8I4T - chains A and X of the 24 polymer chains in the assembly; structure by electron microscopy, 5.20 A resolution (low resolution: residue-level contacts below are approximate; hydrogen-bond / salt-bridge calls are withheld).

== Chain A (and X) ==
Protein: Envelopment polyprotein
From: Severe fever with thrombocytopenia syndrome virus
Notes: chain X of this document is another copy of the same molecule, construct and numbering; everything in this record applies to it too
Reference sequence: A0A4D6J0G9 (A0A4D6J0G9_SFTS); residues 1-560 here = UniProt positions 1-560
Chain sequence (560 residues; row label = number of the first residue in the row):
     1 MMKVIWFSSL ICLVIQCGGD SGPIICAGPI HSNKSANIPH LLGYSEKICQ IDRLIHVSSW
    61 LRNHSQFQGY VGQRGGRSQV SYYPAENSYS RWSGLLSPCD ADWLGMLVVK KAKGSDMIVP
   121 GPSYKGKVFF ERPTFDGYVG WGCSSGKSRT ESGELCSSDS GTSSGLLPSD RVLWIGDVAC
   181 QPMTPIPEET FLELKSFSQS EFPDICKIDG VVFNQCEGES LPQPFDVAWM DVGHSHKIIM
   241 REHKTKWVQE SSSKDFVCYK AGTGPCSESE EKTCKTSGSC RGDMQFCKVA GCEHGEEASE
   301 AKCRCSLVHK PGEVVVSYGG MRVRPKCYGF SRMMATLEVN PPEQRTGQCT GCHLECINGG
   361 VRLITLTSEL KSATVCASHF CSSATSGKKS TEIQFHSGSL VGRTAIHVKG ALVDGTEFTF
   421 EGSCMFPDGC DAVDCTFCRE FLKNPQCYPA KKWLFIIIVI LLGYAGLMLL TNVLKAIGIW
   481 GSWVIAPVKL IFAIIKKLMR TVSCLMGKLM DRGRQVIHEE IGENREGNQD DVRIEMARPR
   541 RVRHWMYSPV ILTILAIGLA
Not modelled in the structure: 1-20, 479-480, 522-560 (chain X: 1-20, 477-479, 522-560)
Disulfides: Cys143-Cys156, Cys180-Cys327, Cys206-Cys216, Cys258-Cys305, Cys266-Cys303, Cys274-Cys280, Cys287-Cys292
Covalently attached groups: N-acetylglucosamine (NAG) linked to Asn33, Asn63
Reported in the primary citation:
  - higher-order assembly contacts with a neighbouring Envelopment polyprotein: Glu193

== Chain A / chain X interface ==
Pairs across the interface (30):
  Met117(A) - Glu293(X)
  Met117(A) - His294(X)
  Ile118(A) - His294(X)
  Ile118(A) - Glu296(X)
  Pro120(A) - His294(X)
  Phe130(A) - Glu296(X)
  Trp141(A) - Glu296(X)
  Arg149(A) - Glu296(X)
  Glu151(A) - Arg281(X)
  Ser152(A) - Arg281(X)
  Gly153(A) - Glu296(X)
  Glu154(A) - Glu296(X)
  Glu154(A) - Glu297(X)
  Glu154(A) - Lys302(X)
  Leu155(A) - Ser299(X)
  Leu155(A) - Glu300(X)
  Leu221(A) - Cys287(X)
  Leu221(A) - Lys288(X)
  Leu221(A) - Ala290(X)
  Leu221(A) - Gly291(X)
  Gln223(A) - Lys288(X)
  Asp511(A) - Val488(X)
  Asp511(A) - Phe492(X)
  Arg514(A) - Ile491(X)
  Arg514(A) - Phe492(X)
  Gln515(A) - Ile491(X)
  His518(A) - Ile491(X)
  His518(A) - Ile494(X)
  His518(A) - Ile495(X)
  His518(A) - Leu498(X)
Interface residues without a listed pair, chain A (21 interface residues in all): Gly114, Asp116, Pro222, Ile521
Interface residues without a listed pair, chain X (21 interface residues in all): Val289, Gly295, Ala301

== Summary ==
Chain A and chain X each contribute 21 residues to their interface. N-acetylglucosamine is covalently linked
to Asn33(A) and Asn63(A). The paper reports higher-order assembly contacts with a neighbouring Envelopment
polyprotein through Glu193(A).
Chain A and chain X are both Envelopment polyprotein (Severe fever with thrombocytopenia syndrome virus); the
structure, Structure of the asymmetric unit of SFTSV virion, was determined by electron microscopy, deposited
together with 8ILQ.
